Entry 7F9L (X-ray diffraction, 2.70 A resolution); this record covers chain A.

# Chain A
Name: Rifin
Source organism: Plasmodium falciparum (isolate 3D7)
UniProt: Q8IM82 (Q8IM82_PLAF7); residue numbers follow UniProt; this construct covers 157-319
Amino-acid sequence (163 residues; row label = number of the first residue in the row):
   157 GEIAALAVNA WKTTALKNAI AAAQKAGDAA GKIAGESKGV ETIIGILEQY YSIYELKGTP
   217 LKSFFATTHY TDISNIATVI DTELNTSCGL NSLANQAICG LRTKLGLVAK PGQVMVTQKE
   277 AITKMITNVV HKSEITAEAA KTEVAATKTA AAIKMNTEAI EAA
Unresolved in the structure: 319
Disulfide bonds: C244-C255

# Overview
Chain A is Rifin (Plasmodium falciparum (isolate 3D7)); the structure, Crystal structure of the variable
region of Plasmodium RIFIN #6 (PF3D7_1400600) in complex with LAIR1 (with ..., was determined by X-ray
diffraction (same publication as 7F9M and 7F9N).
